PDB entry 7KUS | X-ray diffraction, 2.00 A resolution | chain A

[Chain A]
Name: Polyamine deacetylase HDAC10
Organism: Danio rerio
Notes: EC 3.5.1.48, 3.5.1.62
Reference sequence: F1QCV2 (HDA10_DANRE); numbering as in UniProt (aligned over 2-675)
Amino-acid sequence (678 residues; row label = number of the first residue in the row; numbers below 1 keep their minus sign (Ser-1 is residue -1)):
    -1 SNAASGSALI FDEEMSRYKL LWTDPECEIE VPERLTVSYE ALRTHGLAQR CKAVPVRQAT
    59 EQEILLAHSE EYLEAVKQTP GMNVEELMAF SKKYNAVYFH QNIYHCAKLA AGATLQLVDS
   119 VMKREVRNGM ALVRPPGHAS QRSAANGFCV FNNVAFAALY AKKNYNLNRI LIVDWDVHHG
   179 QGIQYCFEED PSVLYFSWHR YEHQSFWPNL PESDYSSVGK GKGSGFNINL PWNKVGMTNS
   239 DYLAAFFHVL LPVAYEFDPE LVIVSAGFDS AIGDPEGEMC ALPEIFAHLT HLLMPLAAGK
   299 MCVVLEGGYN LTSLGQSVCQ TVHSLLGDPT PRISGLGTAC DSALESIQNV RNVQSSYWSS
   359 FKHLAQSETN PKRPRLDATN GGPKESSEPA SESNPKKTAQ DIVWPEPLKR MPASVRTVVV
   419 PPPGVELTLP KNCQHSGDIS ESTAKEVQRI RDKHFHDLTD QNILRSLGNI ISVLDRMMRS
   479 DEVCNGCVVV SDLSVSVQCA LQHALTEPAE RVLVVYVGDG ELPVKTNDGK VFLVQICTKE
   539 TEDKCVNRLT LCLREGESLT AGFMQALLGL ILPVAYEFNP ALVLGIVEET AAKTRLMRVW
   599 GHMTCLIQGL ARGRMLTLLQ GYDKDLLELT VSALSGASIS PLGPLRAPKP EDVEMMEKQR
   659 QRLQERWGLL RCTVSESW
Disordered / not traced: -1 to 0, 367-398, 435, 589-592, 643
Construct notes: expression tag (-1 to 1, 676); conflict Glu24 (Ala in F1QCV2), Ala94 (Asp in F1QCV2), Phe154 (Ile in F1QCV2), Thr548 (Ser in F1QCV2), Glu586 (Gly in F1QCV2), Arg593 (Gly in F1QCV2), Arg596 (Thr in F1QCV2), Met613 (Thr in F1QCV2), Pro646 (Leu in F1QCV2); engineered mutation Ala137 (His in F1QCV2)
UniProt features mapped onto this chain:
  - motif: Pro23, Cys25, Glu26 (Substrate specificity)
  - binding site (substrate): Asp22, Tyr307
  - binding site (Zn(2+)): Asp174, His176, Asp267
  - site: Glu274 (Substrate specificity)
  - mutagenesis: Asn93 (N93A: No effect on steady-state kinetic parameters), Glu274 (E274L: Affects substrate specificity, diminishing N(8)-acetyl-spermidine deacetylase activity by 20-fold and enhancing acetyl-lysine deacetylase activity by about 100-fold)
Disulfide bonds: Cys543 forms a disulfide with the same residue of a neighbouring copy of this chain
Bound ions: K+ site 1: Asp172, Asp174, His176, Ser195, Trp196; Zn2+: Asp174, His176, Asp267 (together with X54); K+ site 2: Phe185, Asp188, Val191, Phe224
Ligand contacts: X54 (1-({4-[(3-aminopropyl)amino]butyl}amino)ethane-1,1-diol): Glu24, Ala94, Pro134, His136, Gly145, Phe146, Cys147, Asp174, His176, Trp205, Asp267, Glu274, Glu304, Gly305, Tyr307
From the paper describing this entry:
  - binding site for X54: His136, Gly145, Glu274, Tyr307
  - conformationally variable residues (side-chain flip): Trp205
  - catalytic residues: His136

[In short]
Bound to chain A: compound X54. Asp172, Asp174, His176, Ser195 and Trp196 form the K+ site 1. From UniProt:
substrate-binding residues Asp22 and Tyr307, 3 Zn2+-binding residues and 2 mutagenesis sites. The paper
reports the catalytic residue His136; a binding site for X54 at His136, Gly145 and Glu274 among others.
Chain A is Polyamine deacetylase HDAC10 (Danio rerio); the structure, Crystal Structure of Danio rerio Histone
Deacetylase 10 H137A Mutant in Complex with N8-Acetylspermidine (Tetrahedral Intermediate), was determined by
X-ray diffraction together with 7KUQ, 7KUR, 7KUT and 7KUV from the same study.
